8PBL - chains B and G of the 8 polymer chains in the assembly; structure by electron microscopy, 2.87 A resolution.

Chain B:
Molecule: Template DNA
Sequence (49 nucleotides; numbered -8 to 40; the number before each row is that of its first residue; numbers below 1 keep their minus sign (DG-8 is residue -8)):
    -8 GGGTCCGAATTCGTCGGCGCCAXTCACACGCTCGATTTCATAATGATGG
Disordered / not traced: -8 to 0, 15, 29-40
Modified / non-standard residues: TTD (cis-syn cyclobutane thymine dimer) at position 14

Chain G:
Name: DNA-directed RNA polymerase subunit beta'
From: Escherichia coli
Notes: EC 2.7.7.6
Reference sequence: P0A8T8 (RPOC_ECO57); numbering as in UniProt (aligned over 1-1407)
Amino-acid sequence (1407 residues; numbered 1 to 1407; the number before each row is that of its first residue):
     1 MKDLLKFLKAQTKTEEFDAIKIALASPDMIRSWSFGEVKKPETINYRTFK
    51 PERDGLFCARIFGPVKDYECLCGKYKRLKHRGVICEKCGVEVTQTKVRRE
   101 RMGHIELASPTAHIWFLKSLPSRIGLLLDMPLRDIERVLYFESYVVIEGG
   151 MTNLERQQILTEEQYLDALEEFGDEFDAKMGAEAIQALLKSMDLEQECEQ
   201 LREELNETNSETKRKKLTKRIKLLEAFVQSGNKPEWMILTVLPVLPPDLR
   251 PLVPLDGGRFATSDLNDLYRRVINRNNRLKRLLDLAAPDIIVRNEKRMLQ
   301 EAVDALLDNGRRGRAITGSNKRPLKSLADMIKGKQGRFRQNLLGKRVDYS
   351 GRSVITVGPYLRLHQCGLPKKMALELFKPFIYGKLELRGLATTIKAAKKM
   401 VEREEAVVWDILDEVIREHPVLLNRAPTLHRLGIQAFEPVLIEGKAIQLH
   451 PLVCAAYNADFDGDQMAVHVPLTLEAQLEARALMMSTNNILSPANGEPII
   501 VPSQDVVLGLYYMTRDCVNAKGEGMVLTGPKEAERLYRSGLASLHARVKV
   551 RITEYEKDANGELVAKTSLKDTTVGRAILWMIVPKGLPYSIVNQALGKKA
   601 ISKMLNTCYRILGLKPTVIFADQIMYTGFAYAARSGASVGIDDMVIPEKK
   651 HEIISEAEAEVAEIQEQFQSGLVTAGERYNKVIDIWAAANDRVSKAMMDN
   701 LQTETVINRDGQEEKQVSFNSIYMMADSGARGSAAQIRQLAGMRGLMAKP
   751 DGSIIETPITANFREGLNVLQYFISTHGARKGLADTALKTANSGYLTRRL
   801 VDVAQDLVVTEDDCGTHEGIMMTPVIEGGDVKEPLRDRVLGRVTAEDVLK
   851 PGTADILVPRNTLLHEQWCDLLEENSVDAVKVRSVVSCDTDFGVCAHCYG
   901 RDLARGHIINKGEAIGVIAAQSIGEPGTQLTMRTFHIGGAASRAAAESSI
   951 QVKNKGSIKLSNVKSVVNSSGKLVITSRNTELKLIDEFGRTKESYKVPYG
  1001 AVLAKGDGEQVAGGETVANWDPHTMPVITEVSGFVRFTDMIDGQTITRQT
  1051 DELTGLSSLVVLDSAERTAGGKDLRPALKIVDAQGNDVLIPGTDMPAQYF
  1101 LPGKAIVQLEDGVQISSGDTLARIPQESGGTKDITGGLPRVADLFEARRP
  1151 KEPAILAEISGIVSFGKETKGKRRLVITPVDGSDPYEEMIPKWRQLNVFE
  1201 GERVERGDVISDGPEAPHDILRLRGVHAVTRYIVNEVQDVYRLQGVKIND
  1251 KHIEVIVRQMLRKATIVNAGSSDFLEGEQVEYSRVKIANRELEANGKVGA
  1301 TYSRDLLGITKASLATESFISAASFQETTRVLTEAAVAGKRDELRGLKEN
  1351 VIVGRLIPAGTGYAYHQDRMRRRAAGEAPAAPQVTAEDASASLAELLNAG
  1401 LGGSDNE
Disordered / not traced: 1-15, 933-947, 1127-1135, 1180-1183, 1374-1407
Ion coordination: Zn2+ site 1: Cys70, Cys72, Cys85, Cys88; Zn2+ site 2: Cys814, Cys888, Cys895, Cys898
UniProt features mapped onto this chain:
  - binding site (Zn(2+)): Cys70, Cys72, Cys85, Cys88, Cys814, Cys888, Cys895, Cys898
  - binding site (Mg(2+)): Asp460, Asp462, Asp464
  - modified residue: Lys972 (N6-acetyllysine)

Chain B / chain G interface:
Contacting residue pairs (29; chain B residue first):
  DT1(B) with Ser210(G), hydrogen bond to the phosphate
  DT2(B) with Asn209(G), phosphate contact; Ser210(G), hydrogen bond to the phosphate; Glu211(G), phosphate contact
  DC3(B) with Glu211(G), phosphate contact; Thr212(G), phosphate contact
  DG4(B) with Lys1172(G), salt bridge to the phosphate
  DG10(B) with Lys118(G), salt bridge to the phosphate; Leu120(G), sugar contact
  DC11(B) with Arg311(G), salt bridge to the phosphate; Lys332(G), salt bridge to the phosphate; Glu1327(G), phosphate contact; Arg1330(G), phosphate contact
  DC12(B) with Gln1326(G), sugar contact; Glu1327(G), hydrogen bond to the phosphate
  DA13(B) with Arg339(G), salt bridge to the phosphate; Ala791(G), phosphate contact; Tyr795(G), sugar contact; Arg798(G), salt bridge to the phosphate
  TTD_14(B) with Lys334(G), salt bridge to the phosphate; Arg339(G), base contact; Pro427(G), base contact; Thr790(G), base contact; Ala791(G), phosphate contact; Gly794(G), base contact
  DC16(B) with Arg352(G), sugar contact
  DA17(B) with Arg346(G), salt bridge to the phosphate; Arg352(G), sugar contact
  DT23(B) with Leu255(G), base contact
Also at the interface, not in a pair above, chain B (14 interface residues in all): DC9, DC24
Also at the interface, not in a pair above, chain G (33 interface residues in all): Thr262, Gly318, Ser319, Asn320, Gly333, Gln340, Ala426, Ala787, Thr1328, Thr1329

Summary:
14 residues of chain B face 33 of chain G across their interface; the contacts include 3 hydrogen bonds and 8
salt bridges. Among the polar pairs are DT1(B)-Ser210(G), DT2(B)-Ser210(G) and DC12(B)-Glu1327(G). From
UniProt: 8 Zn2+-binding residues and 3 Mg2+-binding residues on chain G.
Here chain B is Template DNA and chain G is DNA-directed RNA polymerase subunit beta' (Escherichia coli).
Entry 8PBL (E. coli RNA polymerase elongation complex stalled at thymine dimer lesion) was determined by
electron microscopy.
